Entry 7RND (X-ray diffraction, 2.15 A resolution); this record covers chains A and D of the 6 polymer chains in the assembly.

[Chain A]
Name: Caspase-3 subunit p17
Source organism: Homo sapiens
UniProtKB: P42574 (CASP3_HUMAN); residues 34-174 here = UniProt positions 34-174
Amino-acid sequence (141 residues; each row starts with the number of its first residue):
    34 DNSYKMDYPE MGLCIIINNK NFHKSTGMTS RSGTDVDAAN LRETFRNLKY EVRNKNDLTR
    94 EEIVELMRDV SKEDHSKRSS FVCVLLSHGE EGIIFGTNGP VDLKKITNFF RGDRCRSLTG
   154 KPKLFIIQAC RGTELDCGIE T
UniProt features mapped onto this chain:
  - active site: His-121, Cys-163
  - modified residue: Cys-163 (S-nitrosocysteine)
From the paper describing this entry:
  - binding site for Ac-VDPVD-CHO: Cys-163

[Chain D]
Name: Caspase-3 subunit p12
Source organism: Homo sapiens
UniProtKB: P42574 (CASP3_HUMAN); residue numbers follow UniProt; this construct covers 184-277
Amino-acid sequence (95 residues; row label = number of the first residue in the row):
   184 CHKIPVEADF LYAYSTAPGY YSWRNSKDGS WFIQSLCAML KQYADKLEFM HILTRVNRKV
   244 ATEFESFSFD ATFHAKKQIP CIVSMLTKEL YFYHH
Not modelled in the structure: 184, 277-278
Sequence notes: expression tag (278)
UniProt features mapped onto this chain:
  - modified residue: Arg-207 (Microbial infection: ADP-riboxanated arginine)

[How chain A and chain D interact]
Contacting residue pairs - 14 pairs, chain A then chain D:
  Asp-34(A) / Arg-241(D)  hydrogen bond (backbone-side chain)
  Asn-35(A) / Arg-238(D)  hydrogen bond
  Asn-35(A) / Arg-241(D)  hydrogen bond
  Asp-169(A) / Pro-188(D)
  Asp-169(A) / Val-189(D)  hydrogen bond (side chain-backbone)
  Asp-169(A) / Glu-190(D)  hydrogen bond (side chain-backbone)
  Cys-170(A) / Lys-186(D)  hydrogen bond (backbone-side chain)
  Gly-171(A) / Ile-187(D)
  Gly-171(A) / Val-189(D)
  Ile-172(A) / Lys-186(D)
  Ile-172(A) / Ile-187(D)  hydrogen bond (backbone-backbone)
  Glu-173(A) / His-185(D)
  Thr-174(A) / His-185(D)  hydrogen bond (backbone-backbone)
  Thr-174(A) / Ile-187(D)
Interface residues without a listed pair, chain A (9 interface residues in all): Arg-144
Interface residues without a listed pair, chain D (9 interface residues in all): Tyr-203

[Summary]
Chain A and chain D each contribute 9 residues to their interface, with 8 hydrogen bonds. Polar pairs include
Asp-34(A)/Arg-241(D), Asn-35(A)/Arg-238(D) and Asn-35(A)/Arg-241(D). Curated annotation (UniProt) lists
active-site residues His-121(A) and Cys-163(A) on chain A. From the paper: a binding site for Ac-VDPVD-CHO at
Cys-163(A).
Here chain A is Caspase-3 subunit p17 and chain D is Caspase-3 subunit p12, both from Homo sapiens. Entry 7RND
(Crystal structure of caspase-3 with inhibitor Ac-VDPVD-CHO) was determined by X-ray diffraction, deposited
together with 7RN7, 7RN8, 7RN9, 7RNB, 7RNE, 7RNF and 7SEO.
